Entry 6RQL (electron microscopy, 2.90 A resolution); this record covers chains A and B of the 20 polymer chains in the assembly.

[Chain A]
Name: DNA-directed RNA polymerase I subunit RPA190
Organism: Saccharomyces cerevisiae
Notes: EC 2.7.7.6
UniProtKB: P10964 (RPA1_YEAST); residues 1-1664 here = UniProt positions 1-1664
Amino-acid sequence (1664 residues; each row starts with the number of its first residue):
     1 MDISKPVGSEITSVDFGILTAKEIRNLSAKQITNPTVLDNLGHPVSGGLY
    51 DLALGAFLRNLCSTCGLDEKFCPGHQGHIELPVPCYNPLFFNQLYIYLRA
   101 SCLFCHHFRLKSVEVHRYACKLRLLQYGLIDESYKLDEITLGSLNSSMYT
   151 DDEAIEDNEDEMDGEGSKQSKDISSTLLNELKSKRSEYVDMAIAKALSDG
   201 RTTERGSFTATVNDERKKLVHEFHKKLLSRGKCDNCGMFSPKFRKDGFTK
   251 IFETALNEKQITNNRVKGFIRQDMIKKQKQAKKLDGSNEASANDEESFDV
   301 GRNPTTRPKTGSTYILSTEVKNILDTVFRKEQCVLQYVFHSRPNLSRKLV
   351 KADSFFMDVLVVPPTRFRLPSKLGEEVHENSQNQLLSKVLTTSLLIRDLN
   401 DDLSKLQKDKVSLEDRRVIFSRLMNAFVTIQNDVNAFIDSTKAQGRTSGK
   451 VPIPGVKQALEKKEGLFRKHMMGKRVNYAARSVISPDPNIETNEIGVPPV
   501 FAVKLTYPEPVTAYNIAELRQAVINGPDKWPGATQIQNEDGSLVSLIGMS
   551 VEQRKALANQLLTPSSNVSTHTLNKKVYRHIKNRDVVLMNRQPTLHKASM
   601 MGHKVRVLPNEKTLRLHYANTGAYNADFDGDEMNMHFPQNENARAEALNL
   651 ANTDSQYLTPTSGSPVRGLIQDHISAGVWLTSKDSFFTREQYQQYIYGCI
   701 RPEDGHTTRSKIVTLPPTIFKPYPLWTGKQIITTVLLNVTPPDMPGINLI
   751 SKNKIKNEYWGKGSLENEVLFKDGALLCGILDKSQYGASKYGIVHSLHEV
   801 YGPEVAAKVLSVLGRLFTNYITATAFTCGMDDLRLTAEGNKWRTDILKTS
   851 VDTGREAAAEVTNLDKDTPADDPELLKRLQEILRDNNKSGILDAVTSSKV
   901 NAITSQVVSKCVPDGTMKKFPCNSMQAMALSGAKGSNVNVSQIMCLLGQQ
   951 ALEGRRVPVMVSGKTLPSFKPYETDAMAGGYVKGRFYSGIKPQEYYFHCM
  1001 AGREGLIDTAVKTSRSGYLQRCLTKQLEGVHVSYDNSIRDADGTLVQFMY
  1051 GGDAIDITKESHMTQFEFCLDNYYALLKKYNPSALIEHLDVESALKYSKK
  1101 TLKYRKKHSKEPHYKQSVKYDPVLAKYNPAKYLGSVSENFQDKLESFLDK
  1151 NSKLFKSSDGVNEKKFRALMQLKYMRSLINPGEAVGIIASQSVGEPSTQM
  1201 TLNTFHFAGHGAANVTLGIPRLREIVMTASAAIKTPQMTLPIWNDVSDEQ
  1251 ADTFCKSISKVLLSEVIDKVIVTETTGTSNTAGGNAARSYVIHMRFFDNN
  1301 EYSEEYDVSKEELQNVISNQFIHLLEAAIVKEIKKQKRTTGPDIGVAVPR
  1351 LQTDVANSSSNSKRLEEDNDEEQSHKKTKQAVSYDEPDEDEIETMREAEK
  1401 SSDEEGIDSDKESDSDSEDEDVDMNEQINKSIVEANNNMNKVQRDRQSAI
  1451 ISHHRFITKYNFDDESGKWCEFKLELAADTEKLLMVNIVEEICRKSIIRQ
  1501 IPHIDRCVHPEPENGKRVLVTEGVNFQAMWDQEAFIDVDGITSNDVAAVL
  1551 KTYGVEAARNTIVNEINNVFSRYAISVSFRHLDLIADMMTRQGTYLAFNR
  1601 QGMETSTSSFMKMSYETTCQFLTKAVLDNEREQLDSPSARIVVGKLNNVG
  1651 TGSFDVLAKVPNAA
Unresolved in the structure: 1-2, 23, 142-171, 271-308, 407-416, 445-447, 1154-1159, 1206-1213, 1278-1286, 1419-1432, 1664
UniProt features mapped onto this chain:
  - region: P992 to E1004 (Bridging helix)
  - binding site (Zn(2+)): C62, C65, C72, H75, C102, C105, C233, C236
  - binding site (Mg(2+)): D627, D629, D631
  - modified residue (Phosphoserine): S889, S1636

[Chain B]
Name: DNA-directed RNA polymerase I subunit RPA135
Organism: Saccharomyces cerevisiae
Notes: EC 2.7.7.6
UniProtKB: P22138 (RPA2_YEAST); residues 1-1203 here = UniProt positions 1-1203
Amino-acid sequence (1203 residues; numbered 1 to 1203; the number before each row is that of its first residue):
     1 MSKVIKPPGQARTADFRTLERESRFINPPKDKSAFPLLQEAVQPHIGSFN
    51 ALTEGPDGGLLNLGVKDIGEKVIFDGKPLNSEDEISNSGYLGNKLSVSVE
   101 QVSIAKPMSNDGVSSAVERKVYPSESRQRLTSYRGKLLLKLKWSVNNGEE
   151 NLFEVRDCGGLPVMLQSNRCHLNKMSPYELVQHKEESDEIGGYFIVNGIE
   201 KLIRMLIVQRRNHPMAIIRPSFANRGASYSHYGIQIRSVRPDQTSQTNVL
   251 HYLNDGQVTFRFSWRKNEYLVPVVMILKALCHTSDREIFDGIIGNDVKDS
   301 FLTDRLELLLRGFKKRYPHLQNRTQVLQYLGDKFRVVFQASPDQSDLEVG
   351 QEVLDRIVLVHLGKDGSQDKFRMLLFMIRKLYSLVAGECSPDNPDATQHQ
   401 EVLLGGFLYGMILKEKIDEYLQNIIAQVRMDINRGMAINFKDKRYMSRVL
   451 MRVNENIGSKMQYFLSTGNLVSQSGLDLQQVSGYTVVAEKINFYRFISHF
   501 RMVHRGSFFAQLKTTTVRKLLPESWGFLCPVHTPDGSPCGLLNHFAHKCR
   551 ISTQQSDVSRIPSILYSLGVAPASHTFAAGPSLCCVQIDGKIIGWVSHEQ
   601 GKIIADTLRYWKVEGKTPGLPIDLEIGYVPPSTRGQYPGLYLFGGHSRML
   651 RPVRYLPLDKEDIVGPFEQVYMNIAVTPQEIQNNVHTHVEFTPTNILSIL
   701 ANLTPFSDFNQSPRNMYQCQMGKQTMGTPGVALCHRSDNKLYRLQTGQTP
   751 IVKANLYDDYGMDNFPNGFNAVVAVISYTGYDMDDAMIINKSADERGFGY
   801 GTMYKTEKVDLALNRNRGDPITQHFGFGNDEWPKEWLEKLDEDGLPYIGT
   851 YVEEGDPICAYFDDTLNKTKIKTYHSSEPAYIEEVNLIGDESNKFQELQT
   901 VSIKYRIRRTPQIGDKFSSRHGQKGVCSRKWPTIDMPFSETGIQPDIIIN
   951 PHAFPSRMTIGMFVESLAGKAGALHGIAQDSTPWIFNEDDTPADYFGEQL
  1001 AKAGYNYHGNEPMYSGATGEELRADIYVGVVYYQRLRHMVNDKFQVRSTG
  1051 PVNSLTMQPVKGRKRHGGIRVGEMERDALIGHGTSFLLQDRLLNSSDYTQ
  1101 ASVCRECGSILTTQQSVPRIGSISTVCCRRCSMRFEDAKKLLTKSEDGEK
  1151 IFIDDSQIWEDGQGNKFVGGNETTTVAIPFVLKYLDSELSAMGIRLRYNV
  1201 EPK
Unresolved in the structure: 1-11, 112-116, 1141-1147
UniProt features mapped onto this chain:
  - zinc finger: C1104 to C1131 (C4-type)
  - modified residue: S2 (N-acetylserine), S81 (Phosphoserine), S1156 (Phosphoserine)
  - mutagenesis: C1104 (C1104A: No effect; when associated with A-1107; A-1128 and A-1131), C1107 (C1107A: Lethal. Abolishes recruitment of RPA1 to Pol I. No effect; when associated with A-1104; A-1128 and A-1131), C1127 (C1127R: Responsible of suppression of RPA190-5 and RPA190-1 mutations), C1128 (C1128A: No effect; when associated with A-1104; A-1107 and A-1131), C1131 (C1131A: No effect; when associated with A-1104; A-1107 and A-1128)

[Interface between chain A and chain B]
Pairs across the interface (393; chain A residue first):
  K5(A) with Q1100(B), hydrogen bond (backbone-side chain)
  V7(A) with Q1100(B); T1175(B); V1176(B), hydrophobic; A1177(B), hydrophobic
  S9(A) with T1174(B), hydrogen bond; T1175(B); V1176(B); V1200(B); P1202(B), hydrogen bond (side chain-backbone)
  E10(A) with V1176(B); V1200(B); E1201(B)
  I11(A) with I1178(B), hydrophobic; Y1198(B), hydrophobic; N1199(B)
  T12(A) with N1199(B), hydrogen bond (backbone-backbone); E1201(B)
  S13(A) with R1197(B); Y1198(B); N1199(B), hydrogen bond (backbone-backbone)
  V14(A) with R1197(B); Y1198(B), hydrophobic
  D15(A) with R1195(B); L1196(B); R1197(B), hydrogen bond (backbone-backbone); N1199(B), hydrogen bond
  F16(A) with R1195(B); L1196(B), hydrophobic
  G17(A) with I1194(B); R1195(B), hydrogen bond (backbone-backbone)
  I18(A) with G1193(B); R1195(B)
  L19(A) with S1190(B); G1193(B), hydrogen bond (backbone-backbone); R1195(B)
  N26(A) with R1129(B); R1130(B), hydrogen bond (side chain-backbone); S1132(B), hydrogen bond (side chain-backbone)
  L27(A) with T1112(B); R1129(B), hydrogen bond (backbone-side chain); R1130(B)
  K30(A) with Q1163(B)
  A53(A) with Q1163(B)
  S63(A) with G1162(B), hydrogen bond (backbone-backbone); Q1163(B), hydrogen bond (backbone-backbone)
  T64(A) with Q1114(B), hydrogen bond (backbone-side chain); D1161(B); G1162(B)
  C65(A) with Q1115(B); V1117(B)
  G66(A) with V1117(B)
  H75(A) with Q1114(B)
  Q76(A) with L1111(B); S1190(B)
  N87(A) with M1192(B), hydrogen bond (side chain-backbone)
  L89(A) with M1192(B), hydrophobic; I1194(B), hydrophobic
  V361(A) with S1190(B); A1191(B)
  R366(A) with F1180(B); K1183(B)
  F367(A) with L1055(B); F1180(B), hydrophobic; K1183(B); Y1184(B), hydrophobic; S1187(B)
  V456(A) with E1188(B); M1192(B)
  K457(A) with M1192(B)
  L466(A) with V1181(B), hydrophobic; Y1184(B), hydrophobic
  F467(A) with L1185(B), hydrophobic
  R468(A) with R1070(B); E1073(B)
  K469(A) with R1070(B), hydrogen bond (backbone-side chain)
  H470(A) with Q1058(B), hydrogen bond (backbone-side chain); V1181(B)
  M471(A) with V1181(B), hydrophobic; L1185(B), hydrophobic
  M472(A) with V1071(B); G1072(B); E1073(B); R1076(B); L1092(B)
  G473(A) with R1070(B), hydrogen bond (backbone-side chain); V1071(B); G1072(B)
  K474(A) with Q1058(B); V1071(B), hydrogen bond (backbone-backbone); L1092(B), hydrogen bond (side chain-backbone); S1096(B); D1097(B), salt bridge; P1179(B)
  R475(A) with P1059(B); K1061(B); G1068(B), hydrogen bond (side chain-backbone); I1069(B); S1096(B), hydrogen bond (backbone-side chain)
  V476(A) with R1047(B); I1069(B), hydrogen bond (backbone-backbone); V1071(B), hydrophobic; R1091(B)
  N477(A) with R1047(B), hydrogen bond; S1048(B); T1049(B); P1059(B); R1091(B), hydrogen bond (backbone-side chain); S1095(B), hydrogen bond (side chain-backbone)
  Y478(A) with R1047(B), hydrogen bond (backbone-backbone); S1048(B); R1091(B)
  A479(A) with V1046(B); R1047(B), hydrogen bond (backbone-backbone); I1069(B), hydrophobic
  A480(A) with Q1045(B)
  R481(A) with F1044(B); Q1045(B), hydrogen bond (backbone-backbone); I1069(B)
  S482(A) with F1044(B)
  V483(A) with K1043(B)
  P486(A) with Y781(B); S928(B)
  D487(A) with Y781(B), hydrogen bond
  P488(A) with G780(B); Y781(B)
  N489(A) with Y781(B), hydrogen bond
  V500(A) with F1044(B), hydrophobic
  F501(A) with F1044(B), hydrophobic; Q1045(B); V1046(B), hydrophobic
  K504(A) with V1046(B)
  L505(A) with R1047(B)
  L588(A) with L1079(B), hydrophobic; L1087(B), hydrophobic
  N590(A) with E1075(B)
  Q592(A) with E1075(B)
  T594(A) with M1074(B); E1075(B); A1078(B)
  K597(A) with G1081(B); H1082(B), hydrogen bond (backbone-side chain)
  M600(A) with E1075(B); H1082(B), hydrogen bond (backbone-side chain)
  R615(A) with Y781(B); I913(B); S928(B), hydrogen bond (side chain-backbone)
  Y618(A) with G780(B), hydrogen bond (side chain-backbone); Y781(B), hydrogen bond (side chain-backbone); D782(B); M783(B), hydrogen bond
  F628(A) with D784(B); D785(B); V926(B)
  D629(A) with K916(B), hydrogen bond (backbone-side chain); V926(B)
  E632(A) with K1043(B)
  N634(A) with I1069(B)
  H636(A) with I1069(B); V1071(B); R1091(B)
  F637(A) with R1091(B)
  P638(A) with D1090(B)
  Q639(A) with D1090(B), hydrogen bond (backbone-side chain)
  N640(A) with D1090(B)
  N642(A) with F1086(B)
  A643(A) with F1086(B); L1087(B), hydrophobic; D1090(B)
  E646(A) with T1084(B), hydrogen bond; S1085(B); F1086(B), hydrogen bond (side chain-backbone); L1087(B)
  A651(A) with H1082(B)
  Q656(A) with H1082(B), hydrogen bond
  I670(A) with D784(B)
  Q671(A) with M783(B); D784(B), hydrogen bond; N950(B); H952(B), hydrogen bond (backbone-side chain)
  D672(A) with S777(B), hydrogen bond; M783(B); H952(B), salt bridge
  H673(A) with M783(B)
  S675(A) with H952(B)
  W679(A) with R1023(B)
  Q691(A) with E1020(B)
  T818(A) with T779(B)
  I821(A) with S777(B); Y778(B)
  T822(A) with Y778(B), hydrogen bond (side chain-backbone); S1015(B)
  T824(A) with R1023(B)
  A825(A) with I776(B), hydrophobic; L1022(B), hydrophobic; R1023(B), hydrogen bond (backbone-side chain)
  F826(A) with I776(B); S777(B), hydrogen bond (backbone-backbone); P951(B); H952(B); R1023(B)
  T827(A) with V775(B), hydrogen bond (side chain-backbone); D1025(B); I1026(B); Y1027(B), hydrogen bond (side chain-backbone)
  C828(A) with V775(B); P951(B), hydrophobic; F963(B); Y1027(B)
  G829(A) with Y1027(B)
  M830(A) with F963(B), hydrophobic; V964(B), hydrophobic; A993(B), hydrophobic; Y1027(B)
  D831(A) with H1008(B); N1010(B)
  L833(A) with I960(B), hydrophobic
  R834(A) with A993(B); D994(B), salt bridge; H1008(B), hydrogen bond
  R843(A) with E988(B), salt bridge
  Q880(A) with S632(B); T633(B), hydrogen bond
  R884(A) with S632(B); T633(B), hydrogen bond (side chain-backbone); R634(B), hydrogen bond (side chain-backbone); G635(B)
  M925(A) with P955(B), hydrophobic
  M928(A) with P951(B); H952(B); P955(B), hydrophobic
  A933(A) with H952(B)
  K934(A) with H952(B); P955(B); S956(B); R957(B)
  N939(A) with P955(B); M958(B)
  Q942(A) with M958(B)
  I943(A) with I960(B), hydrophobic
  P958(A) with P522(B)
  M960(A) with P522(B); E523(B); V670(B), hydrophobic
  V961(A) with S390(B); Q398(B)
  S962(A) with V670(B), hydrogen bond (side chain-backbone); Y671(B)
  K964(A) with Q669(B); V670(B), hydrogen bond (side chain-backbone); M672(B), hydrogen bond (side chain-backbone); N673(B)
  T965(A) with P522(B)
  L966(A) with W525(B), hydrophobic
  P967(A) with P522(B); W525(B); Q669(B); N673(B); I674(B), hydrogen bond (backbone-backbone)
  S968(A) with I674(B); V676(B); H686(B)
  F969(A) with N673(B), hydrogen bond (backbone-side chain)
  P971(A) with N673(B)
  F986(A) with F709(B); N710(B); Q711(B); M958(B), hydrophobic; I960(B), hydrophobic
  Y987(A) with T991(B); A993(B)
  S988(A) with F709(B); E988(B), hydrogen bond
  G989(A) with D708(B); F709(B)
  I990(A) with D708(B), hydrogen bond (backbone-backbone); W984(B), hydrogen bond (backbone-side chain)
  K991(A) with E680(B), salt bridge; W984(B)
  P992(A) with W525(B); V676(B), hydrophobic; P693(B), hydrophobic; W984(B)
  Q993(A) with V676(B); E680(B), hydrogen bond
  Y995(A) with V531(B); L697(B), hydrophobic; S707(B); N715(B); W984(B), hydrophobic
  Y996(A) with L520(B); L521(B), hydrogen bond (side chain-backbone); S524(B); W525(B), hydrophobic; P530(B), hydrophobic
  H998(A) with Q711(B); S712(B), hydrogen bond (side chain-backbone)
  C999(A) with P530(B), hydrophobic; S712(B); M716(B)
  M1000(A) with L520(B), hydrophobic
  R1003(A) with R518(B), hydrogen bond (side chain-backbone); L520(B); P530(B), hydrogen bond (side chain-backbone); T533(B); G540(B); M716(B)
  L1006(A) with D535(B); C539(B), hydrophobic
  I1007(A) with T515(B); R518(B)
  T1024(A) with D1077(B), hydrogen bond
  E1028(A) with R1076(B), salt bridge; I1080(B)
  A1184(A) with I1080(B)
  I1187(A) with D1077(B); I1080(B), hydrophobic; G1081(B)
  I1188(A) with G1081(B)
  Q1191(A) with D1077(B), hydrogen bond (side chain-backbone); A1078(B)
  Q1336(A) with K315(B)
  T1340(A) with K315(B); R316(B)
  G1341(A) with R316(B)
  D1343(A) with K333(B), salt bridge
  I1344(A) with L270(B); V271(B), hydrophobic; P272(B); Y317(B); K333(B); F334(B), hydrophobic
  G1345(A) with Y269(B); F334(B)
  V1346(A) with Y269(B)
  A1347(A) with N267(B); E268(B); Y269(B), hydrophobic
  V1348(A) with E268(B), hydrogen bond (backbone-backbone); L270(B), hydrophobic
  P1349(A) with E268(B)
  R1350(A) with E268(B)
  L1351(A) with R225(B); E268(B)
  Q1352(A) with F508(B)
  D1354(A) with Q511(B)
  S1358(A) with Q511(B)
  S1359(A) with Q511(B)
  S1360(A) with Q511(B)
  S1362(A) with S482(B)
  L1365(A) with S537(B)
  E1367(A) with S537(B); P538(B)
  D1368(A) with D535(B); Q720(B)
  N1369(A) with D535(B), hydrogen bond (backbone-backbone); G536(B)
  D1370(A) with Q720(B)
  E1481(A) with K315(B)
  K1482(A) with D304(B), salt bridge; E307(B), salt bridge; L308(B)
  L1484(A) with D255(B); R305(B); L308(B), hydrophobic
  N1487(A) with R305(B)
  L1622(A) with L1189(B), hydrophobic; I1194(B), hydrophobic
  V1626(A) with I1194(B), hydrophobic
  R1631(A) with N1199(B)
  I1641(A) with R1076(B); L1088(B), hydrophobic; L1092(B), hydrophobic
  V1642(A) with P1179(B)
  V1643(A) with P1179(B); L1182(B), hydrophobic
  G1644(A) with Q1089(B), hydrogen bond (backbone-side chain); L1093(B); P1179(B)
  K1645(A) with Q1089(B)
  L1646(A) with S1085(B); F1086(B), hydrophobic; Q1089(B)
  N1647(A) with I1080(B); S1085(B), hydrogen bond (backbone-side chain); L1088(B)
  V1649(A) with G1083(B); S1085(B)
  G1650(A) with G1083(B)
  T1651(A) with G1083(B), hydrogen bond (backbone-backbone); S1085(B), hydrogen bond (side chain-backbone); F1086(B)
  G1652(A) with S1085(B), hydrogen bond (backbone-side chain)
Other interface residues (no listed pair), chain A (220 interface residues in all): G8, R25, L67, F90, M357, P363, L369, F437, I438, L460, P593, L595, H596, K612, T613, T621, G630, A647, L650, A823, M917, G935, E953, K970, R985, G1002, A1010, R1021, K1025, E1183, P1342, A1356, E1366, Q1380, V1382, C1619, P1637, S1638
Other interface residues (no listed pair), chain B (210 interface residues in all): G256, Q257, S507, A510, K519, L528, P534, Q636, A675, V685, I696, P713, A786, Q912, L967, N987, Y1007, A1017, T1018, V1040, S1054, T1056, V1060, N1094, Y1098, T1113, S1116, R1134

[In short]
The interface between chain A and chain B involves 220 residues on one side and 210 on the other; the contacts
include 77 hydrogen bonds and 9 salt bridges. Among the polar pairs are K474(A)-D1097(B), D672(A)-H952(B) and
R834(A)-D994(B).
Chain A is DNA-directed RNA polymerase I subunit RPA190 and chain B is DNA-directed RNA polymerase I subunit
RPA135, both from Saccharomyces cerevisiae; the structure, RNA Polymerase I Closed Conformation 2 (CC2), was
determined by electron microscopy, deposited together with 6RQH, 6RQT, 6RRD, 6RUI, 6RUO and 6RWE.
